PDB entry 1RD8 | X-ray diffraction, 3.00 A resolution | chains A and C of the 6 polymer chains in the assembly

# Chain A (and C)
Name: hemagglutinin
From: Influenza A virus
Notes: fragment: Receptor binding domain, HA1 (residues 11-329); chain C of this document is another copy of the same molecule, construct and numbering; everything in this record applies to it too
Chain sequence (335 residues; row label = number of the first residue in the row; note: 2 numbers in that range are skipped by the numbering (no residue carries them; nothing is unmodelled there); a row labelled like 125A-125C holds insertion residues (125A, then the next letters in order)):
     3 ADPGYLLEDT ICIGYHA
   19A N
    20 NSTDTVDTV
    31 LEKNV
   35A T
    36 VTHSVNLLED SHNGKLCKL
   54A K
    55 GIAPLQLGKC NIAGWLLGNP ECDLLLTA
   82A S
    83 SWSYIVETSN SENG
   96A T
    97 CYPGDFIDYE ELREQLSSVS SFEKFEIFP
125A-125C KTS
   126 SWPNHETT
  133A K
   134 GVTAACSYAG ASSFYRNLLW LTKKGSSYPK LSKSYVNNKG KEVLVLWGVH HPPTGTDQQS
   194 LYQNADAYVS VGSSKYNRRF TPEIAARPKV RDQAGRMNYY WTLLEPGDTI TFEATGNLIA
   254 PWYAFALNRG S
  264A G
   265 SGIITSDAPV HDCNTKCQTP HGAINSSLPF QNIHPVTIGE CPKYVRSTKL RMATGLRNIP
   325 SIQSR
Unresolved in the structure: 3-9
Construct notes: cloning artifact (3-10)
Modified positions: Asn20 (glycosylation site); Asn34 (glycosylation site)
Disulfides: Cys52-Cys277, Cys64-Cys76, Cys97-Cys139, Cys281-Cys305
Glycans and other covalent adducts: N-acetylglucosamine (NAG) linked to Asn95
Residues lining bound ligands: N-acetylglucosamine (NAG; 2-acetamido-2-deoxy-beta-D-glucopyranose): Thr24, Asn34, Thr35A

# Interface between chain A and chain C
Residue-residue contacts - 15 pairs, chain A then chain C:
  Ser203(A) - Ala218(C)
  Gly205(A) - Pro221(C)
  Ser206(A) - Arg229(C)
  Ser207(A) - Val223(C)
  Ser207(A) - Arg229(C)
  Asn210(A) - Glu216(C)  hydrogen bond
  Asn210(A) - Arg220(C)  hydrogen bond
  Arg212(A) - Glu216(C)  hydrogen bond (backbone-side chain)
  Arg212(A) - Ile217(C)  hydrogen bond (side chain-backbone)
  Thr242(A) - Pro221(C)
  Thr244(A) - Ala219(C)
  Thr244(A) - Arg220(C)
  Thr244(A) - Pro221(C)
  Glu246(A) - Ala218(C)
  Glu246(A) - Ala219(C)
Also at the interface, not in a pair above, chain A (12 interface residues in all): Tyr201, Arg211, Asp241
Also at the interface, not in a pair above, chain C (9 interface residues in all): His184

# Overview
12 residues of chain A and 9 residues of chain C are in contact; the contacts include 4 hydrogen bonds. Polar
pairs include Asn210(A)-Glu216(C), Asn210(A)-Arg220(C) and Arg212(A)-Glu216(C). Bound to chain A:
N-acetylglucosamine. Covalently linked N-acetylglucosamine: at Asn95(A).
Both chains are hemagglutinin (Influenza A virus). Entry 1RD8 (Crystal Structure of the 1918 Human H1
Hemagglutinin Precursor (HA0)) was determined by X-ray diffraction.
